8HRD - chains A and P of the 5 polymer chains in the assembly; structure by X-ray diffraction, 2.86 A resolution.

Chain A:
Name: Spike protein S1
Source organism: Severe acute respiratory syndrome coronavirus 2
Reference sequence: P0DTC2 (SPIKE_SARS2); residue numbers follow UniProt; this construct covers 319-541
Chain sequence (223 residues; row label = number of the first residue in the row):
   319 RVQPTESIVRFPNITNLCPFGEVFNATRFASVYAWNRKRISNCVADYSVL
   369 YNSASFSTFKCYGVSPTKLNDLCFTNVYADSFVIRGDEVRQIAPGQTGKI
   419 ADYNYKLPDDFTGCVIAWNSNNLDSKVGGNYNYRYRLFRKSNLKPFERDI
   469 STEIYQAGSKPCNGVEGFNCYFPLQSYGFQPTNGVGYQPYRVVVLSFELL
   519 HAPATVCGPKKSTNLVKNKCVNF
Not modelled in the structure: 319-332, 528-541
Disulfide bonds: C336-C361, C379-C432, C391-C525, C480-C488
Glycans and other covalent adducts: N-acetylglucosamine (NAG) linked to N343
Sequence notes: variant R452 (Leu in P0DTC2); engineered mutation K478 (Thr in P0DTC2)

Chain P:
Name: IMCAS74 Fab light chain
Source organism: Homo sapiens
Notes: antibody fragment or engineered binder
Chain sequence (217 residues; each row starts with the number of its first residue; numbering starts at 0):
     0 DQSVLTQPPSVSGAPGQRVTISCLGGSSNIGAGYDVHWYQHLPGAAPKLL
    50 ISGNSNRPSGVPARFSGSKSGTSASLAITGLQAEDEADYYCQSYDNDLSQ
   100 VFGGGTKLTVLGQPKAAPSVTLFPPSSEELQANKATLVCLISDFYPGAVT
   150 VAWKADSSPVKAGVETTTPSKQSNNKYAASSYLSLTPEQWKSHRSYSCQV
   200 THEGSTVEKTVAPTECS
Not modelled in the structure: 0, 214-216
Disulfide bonds: C22-C90, C138-C197

How chain A and chain P interact:
Contacting residue pairs (11):
  R355(A) with A31(P); Y33(P); N95(P), hydrogen bond (backbone-side chain)
  K356(A) with G30(P); A31(P)
  R357(A) with A31(P), hydrogen bond (backbone-backbone); G32(P), hydrogen bond (side chain-backbone); D34(P), salt bridge
  R466(A) with N95(P), hydrogen bond (side chain-backbone); D96(P), salt bridge
  I468(A) with D96(P)

Summary:
5 residues of chain A face 7 of chain P across their interface; the contacts include 4 hydrogen bonds and 2
salt bridges. Polar contacts include R357(A)-D34(P), R466(A)-D96(P) and R355(A)-N95(P). Covalently linked
N-acetylglucosamine: at N343(A).
Here chain A is Spike protein S1 (Severe acute respiratory syndrome coronavirus 2) and chain P is IMCAS74 Fab
light chain (Homo sapiens). Entry 8HRD (Crystal structure of the receptor binding domain of SARS-CoV-2 Delta
variant in complex with IMCAS74 Fab ...) was determined by X-ray diffraction, deposited together with 7Y3N and
7Y3O.
